1WA5 - chains A and B of the 3 polymer chains in the assembly; structure by X-ray diffraction, 2.00 A resolution.

Chain A:
Protein: GTP-binding nuclear protein Ran
From: Canis lupus familiaris
UniProtKB: P62825 (RAN_CANLF); numbering as in UniProt (aligned over 1-176)
Chain sequence (176 residues; numbered 1 to 176; the number before each row is that of its first residue):
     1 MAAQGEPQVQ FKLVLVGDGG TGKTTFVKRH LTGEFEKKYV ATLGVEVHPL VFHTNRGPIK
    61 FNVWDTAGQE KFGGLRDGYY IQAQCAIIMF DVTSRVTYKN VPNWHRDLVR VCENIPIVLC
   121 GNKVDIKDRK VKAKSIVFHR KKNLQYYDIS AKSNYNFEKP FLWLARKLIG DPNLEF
Disordered / not traced: 1-6
Bound ions: Mg2+: Thr-24, Thr-42 (together with GTP)
Residues lining bound ligands: GTP (guanosine-5'-triphosphate): Gly-17, Asp-18, Gly-19, Gly-20, Thr-21, Gly-22, Lys-23, Thr-24, Thr-25, Phe-35, Glu-36, Lys-37, Lys-38, Tyr-39, Val-40, Ala-41, Thr-42, Thr-66, Ala-67, Gly-68, Gln-69, Asn-122, Lys-123, Asp-125, Ile-126, Ser-150, Ala-151, Lys-152
Curated features (UniProtKB/Swiss-Prot):
  - region: Lys-37 to Val-45 (Switch-I), Gly-68 to Gln-84 (Switch-II)
  - binding site (GTP): Asp-18 to Thr-25, Glu-36 to Thr-42, Gly-68, Asn-122 to Asp-125, Ser-150 to Lys-152
  - site: Gln-69 (Essential for GTP hydrolysis)
  - modified residue: Ala-2 (N-acetylalanine), Thr-24 (Phosphothreonine), Lys-37 (N6-acetyllysine), Lys-60 (N6-acetyllysine), Lys-71 (N6-acetyllysine), Lys-99 (N6-acetyllysine), Lys-134 (N6-acetyllysine), Lys-159 (N6-acetyllysine)
  - cross-link (Glycyl lysine isopeptide (Lys-Gly)): Lys-71 (interchain with G-Cter in SUMO2), Lys-152 (interchain with G-Cter in SUMO2)

Chain B:
Protein: SRP1 isoform 1
From: Saccharomyces cerevisiae
UniProtKB: A0A6A5Q590 (A0A6A5Q590_YEASX); residue numbers follow UniProt; this construct covers 1-530
Chain sequence (530 residues; each row starts with the number of its first residue):
     1 MDNGTDSSTS KFVPEYRRTN FKNKGRFSAD ELRRRRDTQQ VELRKAKRDE ALAKRRNFIP
    61 PTDGADSDEE DESSVSADQQ FYSQLQQELP QMTQQLNSDD MQEQLSATVK FRQILSQEHR
   121 PPIDVVIQAG VVPRLVEFMR ENQPEMLQLE AAWALTNIAS GTSAQTKVVV DADAVPLFIQ
   181 LLYTGSVEVK EQAIWALGNV AGDSTDYRDY VLQCNAMEPI LGLFNSNKPS LIRTATWTLS
   241 NLCRGKKPQP DWSVVSQALP TLAKLIYSMD TETLVDACWA ISYLSDGPQE AIQAVIDVRI
   301 PKRLVELLSH ESTLVQTPAL RAVGNIVTGN DLQTQVVINA GVLPALRLLL SSPKENIKKE
   361 ACWTISNITA GNTEQIQAVI DANLIPPLVK LLEVAEYKTK KEACWAISNA SSGGLQRPDI
   421 IRYLVSQGCI KPLCDLLEIA DNRIIEVTLD ALENILKMGE ADKEARGLNI NENADFIEKA
   481 GGMEKIFNCQ QNENDKIYEK AYKIIETYFG EEEDAVDETM APQNAGNTFG
Disordered / not traced: 1-10, 21-30, 59-86, 118-119, 517-530
Construct notes: conflict Gln-117 (Arg in A0A6A5Q590)

Interface between chain A and chain B:
Contacting residue pairs (12; chain A residue first):
  Arg-95(A) / Phe-487(B)
  Arg-95(A) / Gln-490(B)  hydrogen bond
  Arg-95(A) / Tyr-502(B)
  Arg-95(A) / Glu-506(B)  salt bridge
  Val-96(A) / Tyr-498(B)
  Lys-99(A) / Gln-490(B)  hydrogen bond (side chain-backbone)
  Lys-99(A) / Gln-491(B)
  Lys-99(A) / Asn-492(B)  hydrogen bond (side chain-backbone)
  Lys-99(A) / Tyr-498(B)
  Lys-130(A) / Tyr-502(B)  hydrogen bond
  Lys-130(A) / Glu-506(B)  salt bridge
  Ser-135(A) / Phe-487(B)
Other interface residues (no listed pair), chain B (9 interface residues in all): Glu-493, Ile-505

Summary:
The interface between chain A and chain B involves 5 residues on one side and 9 on the other, with 4 hydrogen
bonds and 2 salt bridges. Polar contacts include Arg-95(A)/Glu-506(B), Lys-130(A)/Glu-506(B) and
Arg-95(A)/Gln-490(B). Chain A binds GTP.
Here chain A is GTP-binding nuclear protein Ran (Canis lupus familiaris) and chain B is SRP1 isoform 1
(Saccharomyces cerevisiae). Entry 1WA5 (Structure of the Cse1:Imp-alpha:RanGTP complex) was determined by
X-ray diffraction.
